PDB entry 5WG5 | X-ray diffraction, 3.10 A resolution | chains B and G of the 3 polymer chains in the assembly

== Chain B ==
Protein: Guanine nucleotide-binding protein G(I)/G(S)/G(T) subunit beta-1
Source organism: Bos taurus
UniProtKB: P62871 (GBB1_BOVIN); residues 1-340 here = UniProt positions 1-340
Amino-acid sequence (340 residues; each row starts with the number of its first residue):
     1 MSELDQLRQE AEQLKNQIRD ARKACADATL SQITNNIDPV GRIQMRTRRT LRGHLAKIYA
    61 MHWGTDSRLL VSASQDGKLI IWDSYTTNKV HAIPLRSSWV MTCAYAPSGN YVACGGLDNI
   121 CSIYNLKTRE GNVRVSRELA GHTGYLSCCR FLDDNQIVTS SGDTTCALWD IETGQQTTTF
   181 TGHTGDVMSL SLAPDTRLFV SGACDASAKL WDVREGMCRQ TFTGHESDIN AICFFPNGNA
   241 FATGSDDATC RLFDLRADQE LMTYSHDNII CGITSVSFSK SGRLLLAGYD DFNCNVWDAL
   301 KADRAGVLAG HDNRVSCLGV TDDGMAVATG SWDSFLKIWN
Not modelled in the structure: 1
Swiss-Prot annotation at these positions:
  - modified residue: Ser2 (N-acetylserine), His266 (Phosphohistidine)

== Chain G ==
Protein: Guanine nucleotide-binding protein G(I)/G(S)/G(O) subunit gamma-2
Source organism: Bos taurus
UniProtKB: P63212 (GBG2_BOVIN); numbering as in UniProt (aligned over 1-71)
Amino-acid sequence (71 residues; row label = number of the first residue in the row):
     1 MASNNTASIA QARKLVEQLK MEANIDRIKV SKAAADLMAY CEAHAKEDPL LTPVPASENP
    61 FREKKFFSAI L
Not modelled in the structure: 1-5, 69-71
Construct notes: engineered mutation Ser68 (Cys in P63212)
Swiss-Prot annotation at these positions:
  - modified residue: Ala2 (N-acetylalanine)

== Interface between chain B and chain G ==
Residue-residue contacts - 102 pairs, chain B then chain G:
  Glu3(B) - Arg13(G)  salt bridge
  Leu4(B) - Ala7(G)
  Leu4(B) - Ser8(G)
  Leu4(B) - Ala12(G)  hydrophobic
  Leu7(B) - Ile9(G)
  Leu7(B) - Ala12(G)  hydrophobic
  Leu7(B) - Arg13(G)
  Leu7(B) - Val16(G)
  Arg8(B) - Thr6(G)  hydrogen bond (side chain-backbone)
  Ala11(B) - Val16(G)  hydrophobic
  Ala11(B) - Leu19(G)
  Leu14(B) - Val16(G)
  Leu14(B) - Leu19(G)  hydrophobic
  Leu14(B) - Lys20(G)
  Lys15(B) - Leu19(G)
  Gln17(B) - Ala23(G)
  Gln17(B) - Asn24(G)
  Ile18(B) - Leu19(G)
  Ile18(B) - Ala23(G)  hydrophobic
  Ile18(B) - Arg27(G)
  Ala21(B) - Arg27(G)
  Ala24(B) - Lys29(G)  hydrogen bond (backbone-side chain)
  Cys25(B) - Arg27(G)
  Cys25(B) - Ile28(G)  hydrogen bond (side chain-backbone)
  Cys25(B) - Lys29(G)
  Cys25(B) - Val30(G)  hydrogen bond (backbone-backbone)
  Ala26(B) - Val30(G)  hydrophobic
  Asp27(B) - Lys29(G)
  Asp27(B) - Val30(G)  hydrogen bond (side chain-backbone)
  Asp27(B) - Ser31(G)  hydrogen bond
  Ala28(B) - Val30(G)
  Leu30(B) - Ala34(G)  hydrophobic
  Ile33(B) - Ala34(G)  hydrophobic
  Ile33(B) - Met38(G)
  Thr34(B) - Met38(G)
  Ile37(B) - Met38(G)  hydrophobic
  Val40(B) - Leu51(G)  hydrophobic
  Ile43(B) - Leu50(G)
  Met45(B) - Leu50(G)  hydrophobic
  Arg48(B) - Phe61(G)
  Arg48(B) - Arg62(G)
  Arg49(B) - Pro60(G)  hydrogen bond (side chain-backbone)
  Arg49(B) - Phe61(G)  hydrogen bond (side chain-backbone)
  Arg68(B) - Phe67(G)
  Arg68(B) - Ser68(G)
  Ser84(B) - Phe61(G)
  Tyr85(B) - Pro60(G)
  Tyr85(B) - Phe61(G)  hydrophobic
  Tyr85(B) - Phe67(G)  hydrophobic
  Thr181(B) - Lys14(G)
  Met217(B) - Met21(G)  hydrophobic
  Cys218(B) - Gln18(G)  hydrogen bond (backbone-side chain)
  Arg219(B) - Glu22(G)
  Gln220(B) - Ile25(G)
  Thr221(B) - Glu22(G)  hydrogen bond
  Phe235(B) - Leu37(G)  hydrophobic
  Phe235(B) - Tyr40(G)  hydrophobic
  Phe235(B) - Cys41(G)  hydrophobic
  Pro236(B) - Tyr40(G)
  Asn237(B) - Leu37(G)
  Asn237(B) - Tyr40(G)
  Asp254(B) - Ala33(G)
  Asp254(B) - Leu37(G)
  Arg256(B) - Asp26(G)
  Arg256(B) - Arg27(G)
  Arg256(B) - Ile28(G)  hydrogen bond (backbone-backbone)
  Arg256(B) - Asp36(G)  salt bridge
  Ala257(B) - Ile28(G)
  Ala257(B) - Ala33(G)  hydrophobic
  Asp258(B) - Ile25(G)
  Asp258(B) - Arg27(G)  salt bridge
  Gln259(B) - Val30(G)
  Leu261(B) - Val30(G)  hydrophobic
  Leu261(B) - Leu37(G)  hydrophobic
  Ser279(B) - Asp48(G)  hydrogen bond
  Ser279(B) - Leu50(G)
  Lys280(B) - Glu47(G)
  Lys280(B) - Asp48(G)  hydrogen bond (backbone-side chain)
  Ser281(B) - Tyr40(G)
  Ser281(B) - Cys41(G)
  Ser281(B) - His44(G)
  Ser281(B) - Asp48(G)  hydrogen bond
  Ser281(B) - Leu51(G)
  Gly282(B) - Cys41(G)
  Arg283(B) - Cys41(G)
  Arg283(B) - Leu51(G)
  Leu284(B) - Leu50(G)
  Leu284(B) - Leu51(G)  hydrophobic
  Leu300(B) - Met38(G)  hydrophobic
  Leu300(B) - Cys41(G)  hydrophobic
  Val320(B) - Leu50(G)  hydrophobic
  Asp323(B) - Pro49(G)
  Gly324(B) - Pro49(G)
  Gly324(B) - Leu50(G)
  Met325(B) - Pro49(G)  hydrophobic
  Met325(B) - Leu50(G)
  Met325(B) - Glu58(G)
  Ala326(B) - Phe61(G)  hydrophobic
  Val327(B) - Leu50(G)  hydrophobic
  Ile338(B) - Phe61(G)  hydrophobic
  Asn340(B) - Asn59(G)  hydrogen bond
  Asn340(B) - Phe61(G)
Other interface residues (no listed pair), chain B (63 interface residues in all): Glu10, Arg22, Thr86, Lys209, Ala240, Leu252
Other interface residues (no listed pair), chain G (48 interface residues in all): Leu15, Lys32, Ala35, Glu42, Ala45, Val54

== Summary ==
63 residues of chain B and 48 residues of chain G are in contact, with 15 hydrogen bonds and 3 salt bridges.
Polar pairs include Glu3(B)-Arg13(G), Arg256(B)-Asp36(G) and Asp258(B)-Arg27(G).
Here chain B is Guanine nucleotide-binding protein G(I)/G(S)/G(T) subunit beta-1 and chain G is Guanine
nucleotide-binding protein G(I)/G(S)/G(O) subunit gamma-2, both from Bos taurus. Entry 5WG5 (Human GRK2 in
complex with Gbetagamma subunits and CCG224061) was determined by X-ray diffraction together with 5WG3 and
5WG4 from the same study.
